PDB entry 6VW1 | X-ray diffraction, 2.68 A resolution | chains A and E

Chain A:
Name: Angiotensin-converting enzyme 2
Organism: Homo sapiens
Notes: EC 3.4.17.23, 3.4.17.-
UniProtKB: Q9BYF1 (ACE2_HUMAN); residue numbers follow UniProt; this construct covers 19-615
Sequence (597 residues; each row starts with the number of its first residue):
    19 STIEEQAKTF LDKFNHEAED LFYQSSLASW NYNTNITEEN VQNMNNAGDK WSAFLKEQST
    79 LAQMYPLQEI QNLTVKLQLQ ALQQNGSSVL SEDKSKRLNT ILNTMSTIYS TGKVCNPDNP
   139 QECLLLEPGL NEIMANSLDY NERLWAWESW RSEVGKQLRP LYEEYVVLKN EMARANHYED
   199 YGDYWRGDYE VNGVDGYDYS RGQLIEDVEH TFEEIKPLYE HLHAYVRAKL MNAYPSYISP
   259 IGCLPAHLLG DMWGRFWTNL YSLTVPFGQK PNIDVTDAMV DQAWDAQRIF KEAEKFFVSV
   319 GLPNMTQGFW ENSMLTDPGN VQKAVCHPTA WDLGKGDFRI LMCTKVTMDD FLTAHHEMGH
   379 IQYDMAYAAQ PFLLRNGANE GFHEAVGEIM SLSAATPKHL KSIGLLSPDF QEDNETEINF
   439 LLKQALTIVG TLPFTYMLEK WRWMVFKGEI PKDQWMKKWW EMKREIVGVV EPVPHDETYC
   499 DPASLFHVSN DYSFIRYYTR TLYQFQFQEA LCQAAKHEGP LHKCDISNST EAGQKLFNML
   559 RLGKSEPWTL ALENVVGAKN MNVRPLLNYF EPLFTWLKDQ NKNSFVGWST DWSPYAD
Unresolved in the structure: 615
Swiss-Prot annotation at these positions:
  - region (Interaction with SARS-CoV spike glycoprotein): D30 to Y41, M82 to P84, K353 to R357
  - active site: E375 (Proton acceptor), H505 (Proton donor)
  - binding site (chloride): R169, W477, K481
  - binding site (substrate): R273, H345, P346, Y515
  - binding site (Zn(2+)): H374, H378, E402
  - glycosylation (N-linked (GlcNAc...) asparagine): N53, N90, N103, N322, N432, N546
  - mutagenesis: S19 (S19P: Increases slightly the interaction with RBD domain of SARS-CoV-2 spike protein), Q24 to K26 (Slightly inhibits interaction with SARS-CoV spike glycoprotein), Q24 (Q24T: Increases slightly the interaction with RBD domain of SARS-CoV-2 spike protein), A25 (A25V: Increases slightly the interaction with RBD domain of SARS-CoV-2 spike protein), T27 (T27Y: Increases slightly the interaction with RBD domain of SARS-CoV-2 spike protein. In sACE2.v2.2; increases interaction with RBD domain of SARS-CoV-2 spike protein ...), L29 (L29F: Increases slightly the interaction with RBD domain of SARS-CoV-2 spike protein), K31 (K31D: Abolishes interaction with SARS-CoV spike glycoprotein; K31Y: Increases slightly the interaction with RBD domain of SARS-CoV-2 spike protein), N33 (N33D: Increases slightly the interaction with RBD domain of SARS-CoV-2 spike protein), H34 (H34A: Increases slightly the interaction with RBD domain of SARS-CoV-2 spike protein), E37 (E37A: No effect on interaction with SARS-CoV spike glycoprotein), D38 (D38A: No effect on interaction with SARS-CoV spike glycoprotein), L39 (L39R: Increases slightly the interaction with RBD domain of SARS-CoV-2 spike protein), 48 further mutagenesis entries in UniProt
Cystine bridges: C133-C141, C344-C361, C530-C542
Covalently attached groups: N-acetylglucosamine (NAG) linked to N53, N90, N103, N322, N546
What the authors report for this chain:
  - post-translational modification sites: N90
  - conformationally variable residues: K31, K353
  - contacts within the chain: D38-K353 (salt bridge)

Chain E:
Name: SARS-CoV-2 chimeric RBD
Organism: Human SARS coronavirus
UniProtKB: chimeric construct of P59594, P0DTC2: residues 319-454 from P59594 (SPIKE_CVHSA) positions 306-441 (UniProt number = residue number - 13); residues 455-518 from P0DTC2 positions 455-518 (same numbers); residues 519-535 from P59594 (SPIKE_CVHSA) positions 505-521 (UniProt number = residue number - 14)
Sequence (217 residues; each row starts with the number of its first residue):
   319 RVVPSGDVVR FPNITNLCPF GEVFNATKFP SVYAWERKKI SNCVADYSVL YNSTFFSTFK
   379 CYGVSATKLN DLCFSNVYAD SFVVKGDDVR QIAPGQTGVI ADYNYKLPDD FMGCVLAWNT
   439 RNIDATSTGN YNYKYRLFRK SNLKPFERDI STEIYQAGST PCNGVEGFNC YFPLQSYGFQ
   499 PTNGVGYQPY RVVVLSFELL NAPATVCGPK LSTDLIK
Unresolved in the structure: 319-333, 522, 528-535
Swiss-Prot annotation at these positions:
  - glycosylation (N-linked (GlcNAc...) asparagine): N331, N343, N370
Cystine bridges: C336-C361, C379-C432, C391-C525, C480-C488
Covalently attached groups: N-acetylglucosamine (NAG) linked to N343
What the authors report for this chain:
  - contacts within the chain: A475-N487 (backbone contact)
  - conformationally variable residues (loop rearrangement, side-chain flip): G482 to G485, F486

Chain A / chain E interface:
Residue-residue contacts (35; chain A residue first):
  S19(A) - A475(E)  hydrogen bond (side chain-backbone)
  Q24(A) - G476(E)
  Q24(A) - N487(E)  hydrogen bond
  T27(A) - F456(E)
  T27(A) - A475(E)
  T27(A) - Y489(E)
  F28(A) - Y489(E)
  K31(A) - F456(E)
  K31(A) - Q493(E)  hydrogen bond
  H34(A) - Y453(E)
  H34(A) - L455(E)
  E35(A) - Q493(E)  hydrogen bond
  E37(A) - Y505(E)  hydrogen bond
  D38(A) - Y449(E)  hydrogen bond
  Y41(A) - Q498(E)
  Y41(A) - T500(E)  hydrogen bond
  Y41(A) - N501(E)  hydrogen bond
  Q42(A) - Y449(E)
  Q42(A) - Q498(E)  hydrogen bond
  L45(A) - Q498(E)
  L79(A) - F486(E)  hydrophobic
  M82(A) - F486(E)  hydrophobic
  Y83(A) - F486(E)
  Y83(A) - N487(E)  hydrogen bond
  Y83(A) - Y489(E)  hydrogen bond
  N330(A) - T500(E)
  K353(A) - G496(E)  hydrogen bond (side chain-backbone)
  K353(A) - N501(E)
  K353(A) - G502(E)  hydrogen bond (backbone-backbone)
  K353(A) - Y505(E)
  G354(A) - G502(E)
  G354(A) - Y505(E)
  D355(A) - T500(E)
  R357(A) - T500(E)
  R393(A) - Y505(E)
Other interface residues (no listed pair), chain A (23 interface residues in all): D30, E329
Other interface residues (no listed pair), chain E (19 interface residues in all): R439, S477, F490
From the paper, about this interface:
  - specific contacts: S19(A)-A475(E) (hydrogen bond), K31(A)-Q493(E) (hydrogen bond), E35(A)-Q493(E) (hydrogen bond), L79(A)-F486(E) (hydrophobic contact), M82(A)-F486(E) (hydrophobic contact), Y83(A)-F486(E) (hydrophobic contact), E329(A)-R439(E), L455(E)-K31(A), N501(E)-K353(A)
  - interface residues, chain A: Q24(A), K353(A)
  - hot spots on chain E (mutagenesis) - Q493N, Q493Y, N501D, N501T: decreased binding to Angiotensin-converting enzyme 2 (chain A)

Summary:
The interface between chain A and chain E involves 23 residues on one side and 19 on the other; the contacts
include 13 hydrogen bonds. Polar contacts include S19(A)-A475(E), Q24(A)-N487(E) and K31(A)-Q493(E). The paper
describes hydrogen bonds between S19(A) and A475(E), K31(A) and Q493(E) and E35(A) and Q493(E); hydrophobic
contacts between L79(A) and F486(E), M82(A) and F486(E) and Y83(A) and F486(E); contacts between E329(A) and
R439(E), L455(E) and K31(A) and N501(E) and K353(A). From the paper: Q493N, Q493Y and N501D of chain E, among
others, reduce binding to Angiotensin-converting enzyme 2 (chain A); interface residues Q24(A) and K353(A).
Chain A is Angiotensin-converting enzyme 2 (Homo sapiens) and chain E is SARS-CoV-2 chimeric RBD (Human SARS
coronavirus); the structure, Structure of SARS-CoV-2 chimeric receptor-binding domain complexed with its
receptor human ACE2, was determined by X-ray diffraction.
